4CTM - chain A; structure by X-ray diffraction, 1.95 A resolution.

Chain A:
Name: Glycogen phosphorylase, muscle form
Source organism: Oryctolagus cuniculus
Notes: EC 2.4.1.1
Reference sequence: P00489 (PYGM_RABIT); residues 0-842 here correspond to UniProt positions 1-843 (UniProt number = residue number + 1)
Sequence (843 residues; each row starts with the number of its first residue; numbering starts at 0):
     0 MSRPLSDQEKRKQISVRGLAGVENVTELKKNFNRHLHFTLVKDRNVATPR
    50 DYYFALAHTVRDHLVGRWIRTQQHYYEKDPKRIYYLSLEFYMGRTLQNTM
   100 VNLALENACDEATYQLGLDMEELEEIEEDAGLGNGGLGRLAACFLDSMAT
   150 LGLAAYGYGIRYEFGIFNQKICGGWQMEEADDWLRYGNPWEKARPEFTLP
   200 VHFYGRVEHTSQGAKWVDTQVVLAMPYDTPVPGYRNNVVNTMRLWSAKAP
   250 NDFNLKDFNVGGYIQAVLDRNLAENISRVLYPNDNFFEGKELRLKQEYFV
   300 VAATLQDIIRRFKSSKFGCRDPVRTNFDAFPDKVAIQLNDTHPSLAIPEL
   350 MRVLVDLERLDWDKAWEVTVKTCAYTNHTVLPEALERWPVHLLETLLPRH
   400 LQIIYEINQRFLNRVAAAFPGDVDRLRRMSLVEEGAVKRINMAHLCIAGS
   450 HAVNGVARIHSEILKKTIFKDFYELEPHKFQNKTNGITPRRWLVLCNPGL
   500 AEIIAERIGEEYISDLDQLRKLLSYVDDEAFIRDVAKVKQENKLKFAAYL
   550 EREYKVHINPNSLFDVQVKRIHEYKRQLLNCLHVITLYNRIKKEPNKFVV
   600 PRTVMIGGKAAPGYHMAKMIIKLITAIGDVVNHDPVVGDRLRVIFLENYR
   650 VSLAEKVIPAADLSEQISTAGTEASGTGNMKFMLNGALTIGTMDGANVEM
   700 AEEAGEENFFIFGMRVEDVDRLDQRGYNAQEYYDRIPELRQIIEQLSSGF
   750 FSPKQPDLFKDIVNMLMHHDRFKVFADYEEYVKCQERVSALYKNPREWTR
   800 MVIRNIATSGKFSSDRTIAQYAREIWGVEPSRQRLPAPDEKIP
Not modelled in the structure: 0-11, 252-260, 315-323, 837-842
Swiss-Prot annotation at these positions:
  - binding site (AMP): Asp42, Tyr75, Arg309 to Cys318
  - site: Cys108 (Involved in the association of subunits), Cys142 (Involved in the association of subunits), Tyr155 (Can be labeled by an AMP analog)
  - modified residue: Ser1 (N-acetylserine), Ser14 (Phosphoserine), Tyr203 (Phosphotyrosine), Tyr226 (Phosphotyrosine), Ser429 (Phosphoserine), Tyr472 (Phosphotyrosine), Ser513 (Phosphoserine), Lys680 (N6-(pyridoxal phosphate)lysine), Ser746 (Phosphoserine), Ser747 (Phosphoserine)
Covalent attachments: pyridoxal phosphate (PLP) linked to Lys680
Small-molecule neighbours:
  - MIF ((5R,7R,8S,9S,10R)-8,9,10-trihydroxy-7-(hydroxymethyl)-2-imino-6-oxa-1-thia-3-azaspiro[4.5]decan-4-one): Gly135, Leu136, Leu139, Asp283, Asn284, His377, Thr378, Val455, Asn484, Tyr573, Glu672, Ala673, Ser674, Gly675, Thr676
  - pyridoxal phosphate (PLP): Tyr90, Gly134, Gly135, Arg138, Trp491, Val567, Lys568, Lys574, Tyr648, Arg649, Val650, Ala653, Gln665, Glu672, Gly675, Thr676, Gly677
From the paper describing this entry:
  - binding site for MIF: Asp283, His377
  - conformationally variable residues: Asp283, His377

Summary:
Ligands of chain A: compound MIF. Pyridoxal phosphate is covalently linked to Lys680. Curated annotation
(UniProt) lists 12 AMP-binding residues. The paper reports a binding site for MIF at Asp283 and His377;
conformational variability at Asp283 and His377.
Chain A is Glycogen phosphorylase, muscle form (Oryctolagus cuniculus); the structure,
Glucopyranosylidene-spiro-iminothiazolidinone, a New Bicyclic Ring System: Synthesis, Derivatization, and
Evaluation as Glycogen Phosphorylase Inhibitors by Enzyme ..., was determined by X-ray diffraction together
with 4CTN and 4CTO from the same study.
